PDB entry 3CCJ | X-ray diffraction, 3.30 A resolution | chains P and 0 of the 31 polymer chains in the assembly

Chain P:
Protein: 50S ribosomal protein L19e
From: Haloarcula marismortui
UniProt: P14119 (RL19_HALMA); residues 0-148 here correspond to UniProt positions 1-149 (UniProt number = residue number + 1)
Amino-acid sequence (149 residues; numbered 0 to 148; the number before each row is that of its first residue; numbering starts at 0):
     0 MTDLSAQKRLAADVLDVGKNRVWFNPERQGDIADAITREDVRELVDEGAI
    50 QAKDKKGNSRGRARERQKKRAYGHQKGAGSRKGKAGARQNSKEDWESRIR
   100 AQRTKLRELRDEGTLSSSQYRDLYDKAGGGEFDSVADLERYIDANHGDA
Not modelled in the structure: 0, 144-148

Chain 0:
Molecule: 23S ribosomal RNA
From: Haloarcula marismortui
Notes: engineered mutation(s): G2099A, C2534T
Sequence (2923 nucleotides; numbered 1 to 2923; the number before each row is that of its first residue):
     1 GUUGGCUACUAUGCCAGCUGGUGGAUUGCUCGGCUCAGGCGCUGAUGAAG
    51 GACGUGCCAAGCUGCGAUAAGCUGUGGGGAGCCGCACGGAGGCGAAGAAC
   101 CACAGAUUUCCGAAUGAGAAUCUCUCUAACAAUUGCUUCGCGCAAUGAGG
   151 AACCCCGAGAACUGAAACAUCUCAGUAUCGGGAGGAACAGAAAACGCAAC
   201 GUGAUGUCGUUAGUAACCGCGAGUGAACGCGAUACAGCCCAAACCGAAGC
   251 CCUCACGGGCAAUGUGGUGUCAGGGCUACCUCUCAUCAGCCGACCGUCUU
   301 CACGAAGUCUCUUGGAAUAGAGCGUGAUACAGGGUGACAACCCCGUACUG
   351 AAGACCAGUACGCUGUGCGGUAGUGCCAGAGUAGCGGGGGUUGGAUAUCC
   401 CUCGCGAAUAACGCAGGCAUCGACUGCGAAGGCUAAACACAACCUGAGAC
   451 CGAUAGUGAACAAGUAGUGUGAACGAACGCUGCAAAGUACCCUCAGAAGG
   501 GAGGCGAAAUAGAGCAUGAAAUCAGUUGGCGAUCGAGCGACAGGGCAUAC
   551 AAGGUCCCUUGACGAAUGACCGAGACGCGAGUCUCCAGUAAGACUCACGG
   601 GAAGCCGAUGUUCUGUCGUACGUUUUGAAAAACGAGCCAGGGAGUGUGUC
   651 UGUAUGGCAAGUCUAACCGGAGUAUCCGGGGAGGCACAGGGAAACCGACA
   701 UGGCCGCAGGGCUUUGCCCGAGGGCCGCCGUCUUCAAGGGCGGGGAGCCA
   751 UGUGGACACGACCCGAAUCCGGACGAUCUACGCAUGGACAAGAUGAAGCG
   801 UGCCGAAAGGCACGUGGAAGUCUGUUAGAGUUGGUGUCCUACAAUACCCU
   851 CUCGUGAUCUAUGUGUAGGGGUGAAAGGCCCAUCGAGUCCGGCAACAGCU
   901 GGUUCCAAUCGAAACAUGUCGAAGCAUGACCUCCGCCGAGGUAGUCUGUG
   951 AGGUAGAGCGACCGAUUGGUGUGUCCGCCUCCGAGAGGAGUCGGCACACC
  1001 UGUCAAACUCCAAACUUACAGACGCUGUUUGACGCGGGGAUUCCGGUGCG
  1051 CGGGGUAAGCCUGUGUACCAGGAGGGGAACAACCCAGAGAUAGGUUAAGG
  1101 UCCCCAAGUGUGGAUUAAGUGUAAUCCUCUGAAGGUGGUCUCGAGCCCUA
  1151 GACAGCCGGGAGGUGAGCUUAGAAGCAGCUACCCUCUAAGAAAAGCGUAA
  1201 CAGCUUACCGGCCGAGGUUUGAGGCGCCCAAAAUGAUCGGGACUCAAAUC
  1251 CACCACCGAGACCUGUCCGUACCACUCAUACUGGUAAUCGAGUAGAUUGG
  1301 CGCUCUAAUUGGAUGGAAGCAGGGGCGAGAGCUCCUGUGGACCGAUUAGU
  1351 GACGAAAAUCCUGGCCAUAGUAGCAGCGAUAGUCGGGUGAGAACCCCGAC
  1401 GGCCUAAUGGAUAAGGGUUCCUCAGCACUGCUGAUCAGCUGAGGGUUAGC
  1451 CGGUCCUAAGUCUCACCGCAACUCGACUGAGACGAAAUGGGAAACAGGUU
  1501 AAUAUUCCUGUGCCAUCAUGCAGUGAAAGUUGACGCCCUGGGGUCGAUCA
  1551 CGCCGGGCAUUCGCCCGGUCGAACCGUCCAACUCCGUGGAAGCCGUAAUG
  1601 GCAGGAAGCGGACGAACGGCGGCAUAGGGAAACGUGAUUCAACCUGGGGC
  1651 CCAUGAAAAGACGAGCAUGAUGUCCGUACCGAGAACCGACACAGGUGUCC
  1701 AUGGCGGCGAAAGCCAAGGCCUGUCGGGAGCAACCAACGUUAGGGAAUUC
  1751 GGCAAGUUAGUCCCGUACCUUCGGAAGAAGGGAUGCCUGCUCCGGAACGG
  1801 AGCAGGUCGCAGUGACUCGGAAGCUCGGACUGUCUAGUAACAACAUAGGU
  1851 GACCGCAAAUCCGCAAGGACUCGUACGGUCACUGAAUCCUGCCCAGUGCA
  1901 GGUAUCUGAACACCUCGUACAAGAGGACGAAGGACCUGUCAACGGCGGGG
  1951 GUAACUAUGACCCUCUUAAGGUAGCGUAGUACCUUGCCGCAUCAGUAGCG
  2001 GCUUGCAUGAAUGGAUUAACCAGAGCUUCACUGUCCCAACGUUGGGCCCG
  2051 GUGAACUGUACAUUCCAGUGCGGAGUCUGGAGACACCCAGGGGGAAGCAA
  2101 AGACCCUAUGGAGCUUUACUGCAGGCUGUCGCUGAGACGUGGUCGCCGAU
  2151 GUGCAGCAUAGGUAGGAGUCGUUACAGAGGUACCCGCGCUAGCGGGCCAC
  2201 CCAGACAACAGUGAAAUACUACCCGUCGGUGACUGCGACUCUCACUCCGG
  2251 GAGGAGGACACCGAUAGCCGGGCAGUUUGACUGGGGCGGUACGCGCUCGA
  2301 AAAGAUAUCGAGCGCGCCCUAUGGUCAUCUCAGCCGGGACAGAGACCCGG
  2351 CGAAGAGUGCAAGAGCAAAAGAUGACUUGACAGUGUUCUUCCCAACGAGG
  2401 AACGCUGACGCGAAAGCGUGGUCUAGCGAACCAAUUAGCCUGCUUGAUGC
  2451 GGGCAAUUGAUGACAGAAAAGCUACCCUAGGGAUAACAGAGUCGUCACUC
  2501 GCAAGAGCACAUAUCGACCGAGUGGCUUGCUACUUCGAUGUCGGUUCCCU
  2551 CCAUCCUGCCCGUGCAGAAGCGGGCAAGGGUGAGGUUGUUCGCCUAUUAA
  2601 AGGAGGUCGUGAGCUGGGUUUAGACCGUCGUGAGACAGGUCGGCUGCUAU
  2651 CUACUGGGUGUGUAAUGGUGUCUGACAAGAACGACCGUAUAGUACGAGAG
  2701 GAACUACGGUUGGUGGCCACUGGUGUACCGGUUGUUCGAGAGAGCACGUG
  2751 CCGGGUAGCCACGCCACACGGGGUAAGAGCUGAACGCAUCUAAGCUCGAA
  2801 ACCCACUUGGAAAAGAGACACCGCCGAGGUCCCGCGUACAAGACGCGGUC
  2851 GAUAGACUCGGGGUGUGCGCGUCGAGGUAACGAGACGUUAAGCCCACGAG
  2901 CACUAACAGACCAAAGCCAUCAU
Not modelled in the structure: 1-9, 126-127, 715, 971-998, 1560, 1952-1963, 2137-2236, 2339-2343, 2665-2666, 2915-2923
Modified positions: 1MA (6-hydro-1-methyladenosine-5'-monophosphate) at position 628, OMU (o2'-methyluridine 5'-monophosphate) at position 2587, OMG (o2'-methylguanosine-5'-monophosphate) at position 2588, UR3 (3-methyluridine-5'-monophoshate) at position 2619, PSU (pseudouridine-5'-monophosphate) at position 2621
Bound ions: Na+ site 1 near U12 (its only coordinating residue here); Mg2+ site 1 near G28 (its only coordinating residue here); Na+ site 2: C40, G41; Na+ site 3 near G56 (its only coordinating residue here); Sr2+ site 1: A86, C87 (shared with 1 residue of chain T); Mg2+ site 2 near U115 (its only coordinating residue here); Na+ site 4: C130, U146; Na+ site 5: C141, G142; K+ site 1: C162, U163, U172; Mg2+ site 3: C162, U2276; Na+ site 6: A165, A166, A167; Mg2+ site 4: A166, G219; 66 more Mg2+ sites not listed; 56 more Na+ sites not listed; 60 more Sr2+ sites not listed; 1 more K+ sites not listed

Chain P / chain 0 interface:
Residue-residue contacts (170; chain P residue first):
  Thr1(P) with G1387(0), hydrogen bond to the sugar; U1388(0), hydrogen bond to the sugar; C1396(0), hydrogen bond to the sugar
  Asp2(P) with C1396(0), sugar contact
  Leu3(P) with C1396(0), hydrogen bond to the sugar; C1397(0), sugar contact
  Ala5(P) with U1422(0), phosphate contact
  Lys7(P) with C1397(0), salt bridge to the phosphate; G1398(0), salt bridge to the phosphate
  Arg8(P) with A1501(0), hydrogen bond to the phosphate; A1502(0), salt bridge to the phosphate
  Leu9(P) with A1501(0), sugar contact
  Gly17(P) with G1718(0), hydrogen bond to the phosphate; G1719(0), phosphate contact
  Lys18(P) with G1719(0), hydrogen bond to the phosphate
  Asn19(P) with G1719(0), hydrogen bond to the phosphate; C1720(0), hydrogen bond to the phosphate
  Arg20(P) with G1718(0), salt bridge to the phosphate
  Val21(P) with G1398(0), phosphate contact
  Trp22(P) with G1398(0), hydrogen bond to the phosphate; A1399(0), phosphate contact
  Phe23(P) with C1397(0), hydrogen bond to the sugar; G1398(0), hydrogen bond to the phosphate
  Pro25(P) with C1397(0), sugar contact; G1398(0), sugar contact
  Gln28(P) with G1386(0), hydrogen bond to the base; G1387(0), hydrogen bond to the sugar; C1397(0), sugar contact
  Thr36(P) with A1501(0), phosphate contact
  Arg37(P) with U1500(0), base contact; A1501(0), hydrogen bond to the phosphate; A1502(0), salt bridge to the phosphate
  Glu38(P) with U1500(0), phosphate contact
  Arg41(P) with U1499(0), salt bridge to the phosphate; U1500(0), salt bridge to the phosphate
  Lys52(P) with A1399(0), salt bridge to the phosphate
  Lys54(P) with A1717(0), phosphate contact
  Lys55(P) with C1715(0), hydrogen bond to the sugar; A1716(0), salt bridge to the phosphate; A1717(0), hydrogen bond to the phosphate; U2736(0), hydrogen bond to the phosphate; C2737(0), salt bridge to the phosphate
  Gly56(P) with C1566(0), phosphate contact; C2737(0), phosphate contact
  Asn57(P) with C1566(0), phosphate contact; G1703(0), base contact; G1704(0), hydrogen bond to the base; C1715(0), hydrogen bond to the base; A1716(0), sugar contact; U2736(0), phosphate contact; C2737(0), phosphate contact
  Ser58(P) with C1565(0), hydrogen bond to the phosphate; C1566(0), phosphate contact; C2737(0), hydrogen bond to the phosphate; G2738(0), hydrogen bond to the sugar
  Arg59(P) with U1548(0), hydrogen bond to the phosphate; C1549(0), salt bridge to the phosphate; C1565(0), phosphate contact; C1566(0), hydrogen bond to the phosphate; G1704(0), hydrogen bond to the phosphate; C1705(0), salt bridge to the phosphate
  Gly60(P) with C1565(0), phosphate contact; C1566(0), phosphate contact
  Arg61(P) with U2736(0), salt bridge to the phosphate; C2737(0), salt bridge to the phosphate; G2738(0), hydrogen bond to the phosphate; A2739(0), salt bridge to the phosphate
  Arg63(P) with C1549(0), salt bridge to the phosphate; C1565(0), salt bridge to the phosphate; C1566(0), salt bridge to the phosphate
  Arg65(P) with C1705(0), hydrogen bond to the phosphate; G1706(0), salt bridge to the phosphate; U2735(0), salt bridge to the phosphate
  Gln66(P) with U1548(0), sugar contact; C1549(0), sugar contact; C1798(0), hydrogen bond to the sugar
  Lys68(P) with C1787(0), phosphate contact
  Arg69(P) with G1707(0), salt bridge to the phosphate
  Ala70(P) with C1798(0), phosphate contact
  Tyr71(P) with G1789(0), sugar contact; C1790(0), hydrogen bond to the phosphate
  Gly72(P) with G1802(0), base contact
  His73(P) with U1788(0), base contact; G1789(0), hydrogen bond to the base; C1790(0), base contact
  Gln74(P) with C1786(0), phosphate contact; C1787(0), phosphate contact
  Lys75(P) with G1800(0), salt bridge to the phosphate
  Gly76(P) with G1785(0), phosphate contact
  Ala77(P) with G1760(0), hydrogen bond to the base; U1761(0), base contact; U1784(0), base contact; G1785(0), hydrogen bond to the phosphate
  Gly78(P) with G1760(0), base contact; U1784(0), hydrogen bond to the phosphate; G1785(0), hydrogen bond to the phosphate; U1813(0), hydrogen bond to the sugar
  Ser79(P) with G1707(0), sugar contact; G1785(0), phosphate contact
  Arg80(P) with C1708(0), phosphate contact; G1760(0), hydrogen bond to the base; U1761(0), sugar contact; A1801(0), salt bridge to the phosphate; G1802(0), salt bridge to the phosphate
  Lys81(P) with G1707(0), phosphate contact; C1708(0), hydrogen bond to the phosphate; G1760(0), hydrogen bond to the sugar; U1761(0), sugar contact; U1813(0), base contact; C1816(0), base contact; U1817(0), hydrogen bond to the base
  Gly82(P) with G1707(0), phosphate contact; C1708(0), hydrogen bond to the phosphate; U1761(0), sugar contact
  Lys83(P) with A793(0), sugar contact; U1761(0), sugar contact; C1762(0), phosphate contact
  Ala84(P) with U1761(0), phosphate contact; C1762(0), hydrogen bond to the phosphate
  Gly85(P) with A793(0), phosphate contact
  Ala86(P) with G792(0), sugar contact; A793(0), hydrogen bond to the phosphate; C1708(0), sugar contact
  Arg87(P) with C1708(0), salt bridge to the phosphate; G1800(0), salt bridge to the phosphate; A1801(0), salt bridge to the phosphate
  Gln88(P) with G1800(0), hydrogen bond to the sugar
  Lys91(P) with G816(0), salt bridge to the phosphate; G817(0), salt bridge to the phosphate; A1597(0), base contact
  Trp94(P) with G814(0), sugar contact; U815(0), sugar contact; A1597(0), hydrogen bond to the phosphate; A1598(0), phosphate contact
  Glu95(P) with U1539(0), phosphate contact; G1540(0), phosphate contact; A1597(0), sugar contact
  Ser96(P) with G1794(0), hydrogen bond to the sugar
  Ile98(P) with A1597(0), sugar contact
  Arg99(P) with G1540(0), hydrogen bond to the phosphate; G1541(0), salt bridge to the phosphate; A1597(0), salt bridge to the phosphate
  Ala100(P) with G1794(0), phosphate contact; G1795(0), phosphate contact
  Arg102(P) with U1596(0), hydrogen bond to the base; A1597(0), salt bridge to the phosphate; A1598(0), salt bridge to the phosphate
  Arg109(P) with C1594(0), salt bridge to the phosphate; G1595(0), salt bridge to the phosphate
  Ser116(P) with C1593(0), hydrogen bond to the phosphate; C1594(0), phosphate contact
  Ser117(P) with C1593(0), hydrogen bond to the phosphate
  Tyr119(P) with C1594(0), phosphate contact; G1595(0), hydrogen bond to the phosphate
  Arg120(P) with C1594(0), salt bridge to the phosphate; G1595(0), hydrogen bond to the base
  Tyr123(P) with G1595(0), base contact; U1596(0), hydrogen bond to the phosphate
  Asp124(P) with U801(0), sugar contact
  Lys125(P) with U801(0), phosphate contact; G802(0), phosphate contact
  Gly127(P) with G800(0), hydrogen bond to the sugar
  Gly128(P) with G800(0), sugar contact; U801(0), sugar contact
  Glu130(P) with U801(0), sugar contact; G802(0), sugar contact
  Ser133(P) with C1793(0), hydrogen bond to the phosphate; G1794(0), phosphate contact
  Val134(P) with G1794(0), hydrogen bond to the phosphate
  Ala135(P) with C1793(0), phosphate contact
Other interface residues (no listed pair), chain P (84 interface residues in all): Ser4, Val16, Asn24, Ile35, Asp53, Ala62, Arg97, Arg106, Gly129
Other interface residues (no listed pair), chain 0 (77 interface residues in all): C1395, A1437, G1567, G1600, A1796, G1799

Overview:
The interface between chain P and chain 0 involves 84 residues on one side and 77 on the other, with 56
hydrogen bonds and 36 salt bridges. Polar contacts include Gln28(P)-G1386(0), Asn57(P)-G1704(0) and
Asn57(P)-C1715(0). C162(0), U163(0) and U172(0) form the K+ site 1.
Chain P is 50S ribosomal protein L19e and chain 0 is 23S ribosomal RNA, both from Haloarcula marismortui; the
structure, Structure of Anisomycin resistant 50S Ribosomal Subunit: 23S rRNA mutation C2534U, was determined
by X-ray diffraction (same publication as 3CC2, 3CC4, 3CC7, 3CCE, 3CCL, 3CCM and 6 further entries).
